PDB entry 7UEA | electron microscopy, 3.49 A resolution | chains A and D of the 9 polymer chains in the assembly

== Chain A ==
Molecule: Photosystem P840 reaction center, large subunit
Organism: Chlorobaculum tepidum TLS
Reference sequence: Q8KAY0 (Q8KAY0_CHLTE); residue numbers follow UniProt; this construct covers 1-731
Amino-acid sequence (731 residues; numbered 1 to 731; the number before each row is that of its first residue):
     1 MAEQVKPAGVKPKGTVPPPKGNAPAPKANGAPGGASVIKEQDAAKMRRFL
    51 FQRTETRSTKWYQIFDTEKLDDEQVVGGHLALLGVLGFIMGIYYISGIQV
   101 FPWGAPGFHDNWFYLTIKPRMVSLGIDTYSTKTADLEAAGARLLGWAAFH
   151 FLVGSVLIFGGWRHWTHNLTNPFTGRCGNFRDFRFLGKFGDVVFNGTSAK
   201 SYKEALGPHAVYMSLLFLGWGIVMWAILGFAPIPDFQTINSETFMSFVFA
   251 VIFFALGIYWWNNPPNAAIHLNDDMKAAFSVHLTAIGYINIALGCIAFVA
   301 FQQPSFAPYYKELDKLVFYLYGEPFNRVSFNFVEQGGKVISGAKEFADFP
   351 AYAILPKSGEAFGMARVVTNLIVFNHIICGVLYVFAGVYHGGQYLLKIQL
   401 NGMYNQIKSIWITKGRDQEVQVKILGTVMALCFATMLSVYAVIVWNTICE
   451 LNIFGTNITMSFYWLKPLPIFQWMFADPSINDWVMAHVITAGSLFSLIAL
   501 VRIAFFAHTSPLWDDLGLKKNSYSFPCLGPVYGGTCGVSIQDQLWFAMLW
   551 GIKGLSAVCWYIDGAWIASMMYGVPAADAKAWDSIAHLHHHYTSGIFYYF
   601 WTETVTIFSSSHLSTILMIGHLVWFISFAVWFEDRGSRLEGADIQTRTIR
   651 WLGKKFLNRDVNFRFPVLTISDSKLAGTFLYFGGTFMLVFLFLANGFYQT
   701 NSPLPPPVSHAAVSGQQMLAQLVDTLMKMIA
Not modelled in the structure: 1-57, 336-342, 710-731
Metal / ion sites: 4Fe-4S cluster Fe: Cys-527, Cys-536 (shared with 2 residues of chain a); Ca2+: Asp-563, Tyr-599, Glu-603, Phe-692, Asn-695, Gly-696
Residues lining bound ligands:
  - bacteriochlorophyll a (BCL), molecule 1: Trp-61, Tyr-62, Gln-63, Phe-65, Asp-66, Thr-67, Lys-276, Phe-279, Leu-283, Leu-382, Tyr-383, Ala-386, Tyr-389, His-390, Gln-393, Tyr-523, Gln-541, Leu-544, Trp-545, Met-548, Leu-675, Phe-679
  - bacteriochlorophyll a (BCL), molecule 2: Phe-65, Thr-67, Leu-70, Gln-74, Val-75, Gly-78, His-79, Leu-82, Trp-165, Tyr-202, Asp-274, Met-275, Ala-278, Phe-279, His-282, Leu-283, Ile-286, Cys-379, Tyr-383
  - bacteriochlorophyll a (BCL), molecule 3: Asp-72, Val-75, Val-76, His-79, Leu-80, Leu-83, Val-153, Val-156, Leu-157, Phe-180, Phe-183, Phe-185, Gly-196, Thr-197, Ser-198, Lys-200, Ser-201, Tyr-202, Ala-205, Pro-208, His-209, Tyr-212, Met-213, Leu-216
  - bacteriochlorophyll a (BCL), molecule 4: Leu-80, Val-156, Leu-157, Phe-159, Gly-160, His-164, Leu-169, Thr-170, Asn-171, Pro-172, Arg-176, Cys-177, Gly-178, Asn-179, Phe-180, Phe-183, Arg-184, Phe-185, Leu-186, Tyr-212
  - bacteriochlorophyll a (BCL), molecule 5: Leu-83, Leu-86, Gly-87, Met-90, Tyr-94, Ile-117, Arg-120, Met-121, Leu-124, Ile-126, Trp-146, Phe-149, His-150, Val-153, Gly-154, Leu-157, Met-213, Leu-216, Phe-217, Trp-220, Val-223, Glu-242, Ile-289, Leu-293
  - bacteriochlorophyll a (BCL), molecule 6: Leu-83, Tyr-202, Lys-203, Ala-205, Leu-206, His-209, Ala-210, Met-213, Leu-216, Gly-219, Trp-220, Val-223, Pro-265, Ala-267, His-270, Leu-271, Ala-278, Val-281, His-282, Ala-285, Ile-286, Trp-411
  - bacteriochlorophyll a (BCL), molecule 7: Leu-86, Met-90, Tyr-93, Thr-116, Ile-117, Arg-120, Ile-286, Ile-289, Asn-290, Leu-293, Ile-372, Asn-375, His-376, Cys-379, Tyr-383
  - bacteriochlorophyll a (BCL), molecule 8: Tyr-93, Trp-112, Phe-113, Thr-116, Ile-117, Leu-371, Ile-372, Phe-374, Asn-375, Ile-378, Cys-379, Leu-382, Met-548, Thr-678, Phe-679, Phe-682, Gly-683, Phe-686, Met-687, Val-689, Phe-690, Leu-693
  - bacteriochlorophyll a (BCL), molecule 9: Asp-110, Asn-111, Trp-112, Phe-113, Leu-320, Tyr-321, Gly-322, His-612, Thr-615, Ile-616, Ile-619, Met-687, Phe-690
  - bacteriochlorophyll a (BCL), molecule 10: Pro-119, Arg-120, Ser-123, Phe-217, Trp-220, Phe-236, Gln-237, Thr-238, Ile-239, Ser-241, Glu-242, Met-245, Ser-246, Phe-249, Leu-293, Ile-296, Phe-301, Ser-305, Phe-306, Tyr-309, Tyr-310
  - bacteriochlorophyll a (BCL), molecule 11: Ile-269, His-270, Ala-277, Ser-280, Val-281, Thr-284, Ala-285, Tyr-288, Val-384, Val-388, Gly-391, Gly-392, Tyr-394, Leu-395, Tyr-404, Ile-410, Trp-411, Ile-412, Lys-414, Gly-415, Leu-497, Leu-500, Ala-504, Phe-505
  - bacteriochlorophyll a (BCL), molecule 12: Leu-431, Ala-434, Thr-435, Ser-438, Leu-465, Lys-466, Pro-467, Leu-468, Phe-471, Phe-475, Asp-482, Trp-483, Ala-486, His-487, Thr-490
  - F26 (2-[(1E,3E,5E,7E,9E,11E,13E,15E,17E,19E)-3,7,12,16,20,24-hexamethylpentacosa-1,3,5,7,9,11,13,15,17,19,23-undecaenyl]-1,3,4-trimethyl-benzene): His-79, Leu-82, Leu-83, Val-85, Leu-86, Ile-89, Tyr-93, Phe-113, Tyr-202, His-209
  - F39 ([(2R,3S,4S,5R,6R)-6-[(10E,12E,14E)-2,6,10,14,19,23-hexamethyl-25-(2,3,6-trimethylphenyl)pentacosa-6,8,10,12,14,16,18,20,22,24-decaen-2-yl]oxy-3,4,5-tris(oxidanyl)oxan-2-yl]methyl dodecanoate): Phe-236, Gln-237, Tyr-288, Ile-291, Ala-292, Leu-293, Gly-294, Cys-295, Ile-296, Ala-297, Val-299, Ala-300, Phe-301, Gln-303, Ser-305, Phe-306, Ile-372, His-376, Trp-411, Val-501, Ala-504, Phe-505
  - Chlorophyll A ester (G2O), molecule 1: Met-429, Cys-432, Phe-433, Met-436, Leu-437, Tyr-440, Phe-495, Ile-498, Arg-502, Phe-546, Leu-549, Trp-550
  - Chlorophyll A ester (G2O), molecule 2: Met-436, Leu-437, Tyr-440, Ala-441, Val-444, Thr-447, Ile-448, Ile-453, Phe-454, Phe-495, Leu-549, Trp-550, Ile-552, Lys-553, Met-570, Ile-596, Phe-597, Phe-600, Trp-624, Tyr-681
  - Chlorophyll A ester (G2O), molecule 3: Thr-615, Met-618, Ile-619, His-621, Leu-622, Phe-625, Phe-628
  - Chlorophyll A ester (G2O), molecule 4: Leu-622, Phe-625, Ile-626, Phe-628, Ala-629, Phe-632, Asp-634, Ser-637, Arg-638, Gly-641, Ala-642, Gln-645
  - Bacteriochlorophyll A isomer (GS0), molecule 1: Met-436, Val-439, Ile-443, Val-488, Ala-491, Gly-492, Ile-552, Lys-553, Ser-556, Ala-557, Trp-560, Ile-567, Ile-596, Phe-600, Thr-604, Ile-607, Phe-608, Leu-617, His-621, Trp-624, Tyr-681, Thr-685, Leu-688, Val-689, Phe-692
  - Bacteriochlorophyll A isomer (GS0), molecule 2: Phe-597, Phe-600, Trp-601, Trp-624
  - 4Fe-4S cluster (SF4): Cys-527, Gly-529, Pro-530, Gly-534, Thr-535, Cys-536, Glu-633, Ile-670

== Chain D ==
Molecule: P840 reaction center 17 kDa protein
Organism: Chlorobaculum tepidum TLS
Reference sequence: Q8KEP5 (PSCD_CHLTE); numbering as in UniProt (aligned over 1-143)
Amino-acid sequence (143 residues; each row starts with the number of its first residue):
     1 MQPQLSRPQTASNQVRKAVSGPWSGNAVHKAEKYFITSAKRDRDGKLQIE
    51 LVPASGRRKLSPTPEMIRRLIDGEIEIYILTTQPDIAIDMNKEIIDMENR
   101 YVIDFDKRGVKWTMREIPVFYHEGKGLCVELHNKIYTLDQFFK
Not modelled in the structure: 1-20, 121-143

== How chain A and chain D interact ==
Residue-residue contacts (19):
  Gln-399(A) / Trp-23(D)
  Tyr-404(A) / Trp-23(D)
  Asn-405(A) / Trp-23(D)  hydrogen bond (side chain-backbone)
  Asn-405(A) / Ser-24(D)  hydrogen bond (side chain-backbone)
  Arg-416(A) / Trp-23(D)
  Gln-418(A) / Pro-22(D)
  Gln-418(A) / Trp-23(D)
  Gln-421(A) / Trp-23(D)
  Phe-505(A) / Trp-23(D)
  His-508(A) / Ala-27(D)
  Thr-509(A) / Trp-23(D)
  Thr-509(A) / Ala-27(D)
  Asp-514(A) / Pro-22(D)
  Asp-514(A) / Ala-27(D)
  Asp-514(A) / Lys-30(D)  salt bridge
  Asp-515(A) / Lys-30(D)  salt bridge
  Gly-517(A) / Val-28(D)
  Lys-519(A) / Asn-26(D)  hydrogen bond
  Lys-519(A) / Val-28(D)
Interface residues without a listed pair, chain A (14 interface residues in all): Asp-417

== Overview ==
14 residues of chain A face 7 of chain D across their interface, with 3 hydrogen bonds and 2 salt bridges.
Polar contacts include Asp-514(A)/Lys-30(D), Asp-515(A)/Lys-30(D) and Asn-405(A)/Trp-23(D).
Chain A is Photosystem P840 reaction center, large subunit and chain D is P840 reaction center 17 kDa protein,
both from Chlorobaculum tepidum TLS; the structure, Photosynthetic assembly of Chlorobaculum tepidum
(RC-FMO1), was determined by electron microscopy together with 7UEB from the same study.
